8PFD - chains A and B; structure by X-ray diffraction, 2.17 A resolution.

Chain A:
Molecule: Sequence-variable mosaic (SVM) signal sequence domain-containing protein
Source organism: Aster yellows witches'-broom phytoplasma AYWB
UniProt: Q2NK94 (Q2NK94_AYWBP); residue numbers follow UniProt; this construct covers 33-135
Sequence (105 residues; row label = number of the first residue in the row):
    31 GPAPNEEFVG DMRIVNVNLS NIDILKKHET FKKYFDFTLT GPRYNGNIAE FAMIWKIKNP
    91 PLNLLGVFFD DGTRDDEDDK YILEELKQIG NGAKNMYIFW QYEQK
Disordered / not traced: 31-35, 134-135
Differences from the reference sequence: expression tag (31-32)
From the paper describing this entry:
  - mutagenesis - S50A/H58W, H58A/T60W: unchanged binding to SPL and GATA TFs
  - mutagenesis - G76W: decreased expression
  - mutagenesis - D66A: abolished binding to GATAs
  - mutagenesis - G76W, N77R, D106A, D106R: unchanged binding to GATA TFs
  - mutagenesis - G76W: abolished binding to Rpn10
  - specificity-determining residues: Phe67 to Arg73
  - mutagenesis - G76W: abolished binding to SPLs

Chain B:
Molecule: 26S proteasome non-ATPase regulatory subunit 4 homolog
Source organism: Arabidopsis thaliana
UniProt: P55034 (PSMD4_ARATH); residue numbers follow UniProt; this construct covers 2-193
Sequence (194 residues; each row starts with the number of its first residue; numbering starts at 0):
     0 GPVLEATMIC IDNSEWMRNG DYSPSRLQAQ TEAVNLLCGA KTQSNPENTV GILTMAGKGV
    60 RVLTTPTSDL GKILACMHGL DVGGEINLTA AIQIAQLALK HRQNKNQRQR IIVFAGSPIK
   120 YEKKALEIVG KRLKKNSVSL DIVNFGEDDD EEKPQKLEAL LTAVNNNDGS HIVHVPSGAN
   180 ALSDVLLSTP VFTG
Disordered / not traced: 0, 20-22, 178-179, 193
Differences from the reference sequence: expression tag (0-1)

Chain A / chain B interface:
Pairs across the interface (32):
  Arg43(A) - Asp68(B)  salt bridge
  Arg43(A) - Gly70(B)
  Arg43(A) - Lys71(B)
  Arg43(A) - Ala74(B)
  Val45(A) - Gly70(B)
  Val45(A) - Leu73(B)  hydrophobic
  Val45(A) - Ala74(B)
  Asn46(A) - His77(B)
  Val47(A) - Asn34(B)
  Asn48(A) - Gln27(B)
  Asn48(A) - His77(B)
  Leu49(A) - Glu31(B)
  Ser50(A) - Gln27(B)
  Ser50(A) - Glu31(B)  hydrogen bond
  Ile54(A) - Glu31(B)
  Ile54(A) - Leu35(B)
  Lys57(A) - Leu35(B)
  His58(A) - Asn34(B)  hydrogen bond
  His58(A) - Leu35(B)
  His58(A) - Gly38(B)
  Glu59(A) - Gln42(B)
  Thr60(A) - Gly38(B)
  Thr60(A) - Gln42(B)
  Thr60(A) - Leu69(B)
  Phe61(A) - Leu69(B)  hydrophobic
  Lys63(A) - Gln42(B)
  Asn125(A) - Asp68(B)  hydrogen bond
  Asn125(A) - Gly70(B)
  Tyr127(A) - Leu69(B)
  Tyr127(A) - Gly70(B)  hydrogen bond (side chain-backbone)
  Tyr132(A) - Ser24(B)
  Tyr132(A) - Gln27(B)
Interface residues without a listed pair, chain A (18 interface residues in all): Asn51
Interface residues without a listed pair, chain B (16 interface residues in all): Ala39, Thr41
Interface features reported in the paper:
  - residue pairs: Ser50(A)-Glu31(B), His58(A)-Asn34(B), Thr60(A)-Gly38(B), Thr60(A)-Gln42(B)
  - interface residues, chain A: Arg43(A), Asn48(A), Asn125(A), Tyr127(A), Tyr132(A)

In short:
Chain A and chain B form an interface of 18 and 16 residues respectively, with 4 hydrogen bonds and 1 salt
bridge. Among the polar pairs are Arg43(A)-Asp68(B), Ser50(A)-Glu31(B) and His58(A)-Asn34(B). The paper
describes contacts between Ser50(A) and Glu31(B), His58(A) and Asn34(B) and Thr60(A) and Gly38(B) among
others. The paper reports that G76W of chain A reduces expression; interface residues Arg43(A), Asn48(A) and
Asn125(A) among others; 7 substitutions were tested in all.
Chain A is Sequence-variable mosaic (SVM) signal sequence domain-containing protein (Aster yellows
witches'-broom phytoplasma AYWB) and chain B is 26S proteasome non-ATPase regulatory subunit 4 homolog
(Arabidopsis thaliana); the structure, Crystal structure of binary complex between Aster yellows
witches'-broom phytoplasma effector SAP05 and the von Willebrand ..., was determined by X-ray diffraction
(same publication as 8PFC).
